PDB entry 5W6V | X-ray diffraction, 2.83 A resolution | chains A and R of the 3 polymer chains in the assembly

[Chain A]
Molecule: Protein argonaute-1
From: Homo sapiens
UniProt: Q9UL18 (AGO1_HUMAN); residues 1-857 here = UniProt positions 1-857
Chain sequence (859 residues; row label = number of the first residue in the row; numbers below 1 keep their minus sign (Gly-1 is residue -1)):
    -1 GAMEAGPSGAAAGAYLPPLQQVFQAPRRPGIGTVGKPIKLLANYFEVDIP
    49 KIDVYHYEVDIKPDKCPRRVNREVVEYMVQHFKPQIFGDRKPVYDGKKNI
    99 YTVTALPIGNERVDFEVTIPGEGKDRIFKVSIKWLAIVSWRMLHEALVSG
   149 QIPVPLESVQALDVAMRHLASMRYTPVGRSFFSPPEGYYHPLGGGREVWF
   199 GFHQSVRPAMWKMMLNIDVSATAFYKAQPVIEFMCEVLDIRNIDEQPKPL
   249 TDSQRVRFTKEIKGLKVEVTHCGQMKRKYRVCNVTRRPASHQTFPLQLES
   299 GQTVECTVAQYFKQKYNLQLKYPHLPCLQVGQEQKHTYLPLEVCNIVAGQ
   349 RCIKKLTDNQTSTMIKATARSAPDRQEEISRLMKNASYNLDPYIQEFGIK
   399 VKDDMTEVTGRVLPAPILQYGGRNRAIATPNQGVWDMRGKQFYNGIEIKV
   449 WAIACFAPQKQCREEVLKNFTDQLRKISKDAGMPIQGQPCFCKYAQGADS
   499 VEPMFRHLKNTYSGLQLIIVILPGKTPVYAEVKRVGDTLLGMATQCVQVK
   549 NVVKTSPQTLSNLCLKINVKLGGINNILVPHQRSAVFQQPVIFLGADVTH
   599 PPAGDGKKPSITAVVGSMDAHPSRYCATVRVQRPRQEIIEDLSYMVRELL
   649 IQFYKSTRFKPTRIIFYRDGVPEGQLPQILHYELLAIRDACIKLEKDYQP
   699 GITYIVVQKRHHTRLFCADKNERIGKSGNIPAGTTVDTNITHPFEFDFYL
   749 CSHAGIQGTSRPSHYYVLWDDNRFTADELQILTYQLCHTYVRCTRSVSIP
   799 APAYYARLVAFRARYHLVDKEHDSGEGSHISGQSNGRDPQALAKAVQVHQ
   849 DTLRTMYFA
Unresolved in the structure: -1 to 20, 119-120, 241-243, 271-273, 294-302, 329-331, 602-604, 818-835
Differences from the reference sequence: expression tag (-1 to 0)
Reported in the primary citation:
  - contacts within the chain: Lys658-Glu693 (salt bridge)
  - conformationally variable residues (side-chain flip): Lys658, Glu693
  - mutagenesis - K658E/E693K: decreased binding to Trinucleotide repeat-containing gene 6A protein

[Chain R]
Molecule: 20-nt RNA strand
From: Spodoptera frugiperda
Sequence (20 nucleotides; numbered 1 to 20; the number before each row is that of its first residue; X marks 10 residues of unknown identity (built as UNK)):
     1 AAUAUUAAAXXXXXXXXXXA
Unresolved in the structure: 10-19

[Interface between chain A and chain R]
Residue-residue contacts - 71 pairs, chain A then chain R:
  Ser218(A) with A8(R), phosphate contact
  Ala219(A) with A7(R), sugar contact; A8(R), sugar contact
  Thr220(A) with A8(R), phosphate contact
  His269(A) with A20(R), salt bridge to the phosphate
  Arg275(A) with A20(R), salt bridge to the phosphate
  Phe292(A) with A20(R), base contact
  Tyr309(A) with A20(R), hydrogen bond to the base
  Phe310(A) with A20(R), phosphate contact
  Tyr314(A) with A20(R), hydrogen bond to the phosphate
  His334(A) with A20(R), base contact
  Thr335(A) with A20(R), sugar contact
  Tyr336(A) with A20(R), hydrogen bond to the sugar
  Leu337(A) with A20(R), sugar contact
  Arg349(A) with A9(R), salt bridge to the phosphate
  Ile363(A) with U6(R), base contact; A7(R), base contact
  Thr366(A) with A7(R), hydrogen bond to the sugar
  Ala367(A) with U6(R), sugar contact
  Arg373(A) with A7(R), salt bridge to the phosphate
  Leu520(A) with A1(R), base contact
  Gly522(A) with A1(R), base contact
  Lys523(A) with A1(R), base contact
  Thr524(A) with A1(R), hydrogen bond to the base
  Tyr527(A) with A1(R), stacking on the base
  Lys531(A) with A1(R), salt bridge to the phosphate
  Thr542(A) with A1(R), phosphate contact
  Gln543(A) with A1(R), hydrogen bond to the phosphate
  Cys544(A) with A1(R), hydrogen bond to the phosphate; A2(R), sugar contact
  Val545(A) with A2(R), phosphate contact
  Gln546(A) with A1(R), hydrogen bond to the sugar; A2(R), hydrogen bond to the phosphate
  Asn549(A) with A2(R), hydrogen bond to the phosphate
  Thr557(A) with A2(R), base contact
  Asn560(A) with A2(R), hydrogen bond to the base
  Leu561(A) with A2(R), sugar contact
  Lys564(A) with A1(R), salt bridge to the phosphate; A2(R), hydrogen bond to the phosphate; U3(R), salt bridge to the phosphate
  Lys568(A) with A1(R), salt bridge to the phosphate
  Lys707(A) with U6(R), salt bridge to the phosphate
  Arg708(A) with A9(R), hydrogen bond to the base
  His710(A) with A8(R), salt bridge to the phosphate
  Arg712(A) with A7(R), salt bridge to the phosphate
  His751(A) with U5(R), hydrogen bond to the phosphate; U6(R), salt bridge to the phosphate
  Ile754(A) with A4(R), base contact; U5(R), hydrogen bond to the sugar
  Gln755(A) with U5(R), base contact; U6(R), sugar contact
  Thr757(A) with U6(R), sugar contact; A7(R), phosphate contact
  Ser758(A) with U6(R), phosphate contact
  Arg759(A) with U6(R), hydrogen bond to the phosphate; A7(R), salt bridge to the phosphate; A8(R), salt bridge to the phosphate; A9(R), base contact
  Tyr788(A) with A4(R), hydrogen bond to the phosphate
  Arg790(A) with U3(R), salt bridge to the phosphate; A4(R), salt bridge to the phosphate
  Cys791(A) with U3(R), sugar contact; A4(R), sugar contact
  Arg793(A) with A4(R), hydrogen bond to the sugar
  Val795(A) with A4(R), phosphate contact; U5(R), phosphate contact
  Ser796(A) with U5(R), hydrogen bond to the phosphate
  Tyr802(A) with A4(R), phosphate contact; U5(R), hydrogen bond to the phosphate
  Arg810(A) with A1(R), salt bridge to the phosphate
  Tyr813(A) with A1(R), hydrogen bond to the base
Interface residues without a listed pair, chain A (63 interface residues in all): Cys270, Tyr277, Thr359, Met362, Gln556, Ala752, Gly753, Gly756, Ala857

[Summary]
The interface between chain A and chain R involves 63 residues on one side and 10 on the other; the contacts
include 21 hydrogen bonds, 17 salt bridges and 1 aromatic stacking contact. Polar pairs include
Tyr309(A)-A20(R), Thr524(A)-A1(R) and Asn560(A)-A2(R). From the paper: K658E/E693K of chain A reduce binding
to Trinucleotide repeat-containing gene 6A protein; conformational variability at Lys658(A) and Glu693(A).
Here chain A is Protein argonaute-1 (Homo sapiens) and chain R is a 20-nt RNA strand (Spodoptera frugiperda).
Entry 5W6V (The Structure of human Argonaute-1 in complex with the hook motif of human GW182) was determined
by X-ray diffraction.
